9EAA - chains A and C of the 4 polymer chains in the assembly; structure by electron microscopy, 3.36 A resolution.

# Chain A
Molecule: Capsid protein VP1
Source organism: Seneca Valley virus USA/SSV-001
Reference sequence: Q155Z9 (POLG_SVV1); residues 1-258 here correspond to UniProt positions 674-931 (UniProt number = residue number + 673)
Amino-acid sequence (258 residues; each row starts with the number of its first residue):
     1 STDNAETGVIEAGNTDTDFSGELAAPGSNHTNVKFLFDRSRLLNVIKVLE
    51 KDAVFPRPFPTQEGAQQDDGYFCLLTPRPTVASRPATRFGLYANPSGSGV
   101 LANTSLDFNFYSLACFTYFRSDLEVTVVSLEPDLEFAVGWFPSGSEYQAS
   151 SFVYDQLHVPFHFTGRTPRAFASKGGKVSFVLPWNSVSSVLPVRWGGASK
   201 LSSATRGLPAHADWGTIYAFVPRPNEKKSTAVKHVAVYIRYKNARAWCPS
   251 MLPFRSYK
Reported in the primary citation:
  - conformationally variable residues (order/disorder transition): Glu11 to Ser28, Pro95 to Gly97, Thr230

# Chain C
Molecule: Capsid protein VP2
Source organism: Seneca Valley virus USA/SSV-001
Reference sequence: Q155Z9 (POLG_SVV1); residues 12-279 here correspond to UniProt positions 162-429 (UniProt number = residue number + 150)
Amino-acid sequence (268 residues; each row starts with the number of its first residue):
    12 DRVTTQTAGNTAINTQSSLGVLCAYVEDPTKSDPPSSSTDQPTTTFTAID
    62 RWYTGRLNSWTKAVKTFSFQAVPLPGAFLSRQGGLNGGAFTATLHRHFLM
   112 KCGWQVQVQCNLTQFHQGALLVAMVPETTLDVKPDGKAKSLQELNEEQWV
   162 EMSDDYRTGKNMPFQSLGTYYRPPNWTWGPNFINPYQVTVFPHQILNART
   212 STSVDINVPYIGETPTQSSETQNSWTLLVMVLVPLDYKEGATTDPEITFS
   262 VRPTSPYFNGLRNRYTAG

# How chain A and chain C interact
Residue-residue contacts (84; chain A residue first):
  Glu6(A) with Gln205(C); Ile206(C); Asn208(C), hydrogen bond; Thr211(C), hydrogen bond
  Val9(A) with Leu33(C), hydrophobic
  Phe59(A) with Gln176(C); Ser177(C); Leu178(C), hydrophobic; Gly179(C)
  Thr61(A) with Gly179(C); Thr180(C); Tyr181(C); Tyr182(C)
  Gln62(A) with Tyr181(C)
  Glu63(A) with Thr180(C); Tyr181(C)
  Ala65(A) with Tyr181(C)
  Gln67(A) with Tyr182(C)
  Ala82(A) with Tyr182(C)
  Thr87(A) with Pro174(C), hydrogen bond (side chain-backbone); Pro191(C)
  Arg88(A) with Lys171(C), hydrogen bond (side chain-backbone); Asn172(C); Met173(C); Phe175(C); Trp187(C); Trp189(C)
  Phe89(A) with Asn186(C); Trp187(C); Thr188(C); Trp189(C), hydrogen bond (backbone-backbone)
  Gly90(A) with Asn186(C)
  Leu91(A) with Pro185(C); Asn186(C), hydrogen bond (backbone-backbone)
  Tyr92(A) with Arg183(C), hydrogen bond (side chain-backbone); Pro185(C), hydrophobic
  Ala93(A) with Asn186(C)
  Asn94(A) with Arg183(C), hydrogen bond (backbone-side chain)
  Ser96(A) with Arg183(C), hydrogen bond (backbone-side chain)
  Ser98(A) with Arg183(C)
  Gly99(A) with Tyr181(C)
  Val100(A) with Tyr181(C), hydrogen bond (backbone-backbone); Tyr182(C); Arg183(C), hydrogen bond (backbone-backbone)
  Ala102(A) with Tyr182(C), hydrophobic
  Leu106(A) with Trp189(C), hydrophobic
  Tyr111(A) with Trp189(C), hydrophobic; Pro191(C)
  Tyr118(A) with Glu138(C), hydrogen bond; Gly223(C)
  Ser188(A) with Glu224(C)
  Ser189(A) with Glu224(C)
  Val190(A) with Glu224(C)
  Arg194(A) with Glu138(C); Pro191(C)
  Trp195(A) with Glu138(C); Thr140(C); Asn192(C), hydrogen bond (backbone-side chain)
  Gly196(A) with Glu138(C), hydrogen bond (backbone-side chain); Thr140(C); Asn234(C)
  Ala198(A) with Thr232(C)
  Ser202(A) with Gly279(C)
  Thr205(A) with Gln176(C), hydrogen bond
  Arg206(A) with Asp142(C), salt bridge; Val143(C); Pro174(C); Asn234(C)
  Leu208(A) with Gln176(C)
  Cys248(A) with Tyr36(C), hydrogen bond
  Pro249(A) with Tyr36(C); Val201(C), hydrophobic; Phe202(C)
  Ser250(A) with Val201(C); Phe202(C)
  Met251(A) with Phe193(C), hydrophobic; Asn195(C), hydrogen bond (side chain-backbone); Gln198(C); Phe202(C), hydrophobic
  Leu252(A) with Phe193(C); Asn195(C), hydrogen bond (backbone-side chain); Gln198(C), hydrogen bond (backbone-side chain)
  Pro253(A) with Phe193(C); Asn195(C), hydrogen bond (backbone-side chain)
Also at the interface, not in a pair above, chain A (55 interface residues in all): Thr7, Gly8, Pro60, Gly64, Arg78, Pro79, Val81, Pro95, Thr117, Val193, Gly197, Leu201, Phe254
Also at the interface, not in a pair above, chain C (52 interface residues in all): Leu30, Pro137, Thr139, Arg168, Gly170, Gly190, Ile194, Tyr197, His204, Ile222, Pro226, Tyr276

# Overview
55 residues of chain A face 52 of chain C across their interface, with 20 hydrogen bonds and 1 salt bridge.
Polar contacts include Arg206(A)-Asp142(C), Glu6(A)-Asn208(C) and Glu6(A)-Thr211(C). From the paper:
conformational variability at Glu11(A), Pro95(A) and Thr230(A).
Here chain A is Capsid protein VP1 and chain C is Capsid protein VP2, both from Seneca Valley virus
USA/SSV-001. Entry 9EAA (Seneca valley virus Altered particle at acidic condition (A-particle[C])) was
determined by electron microscopy (same publication as 9EAB, 9EAC and 9EAD).
